7PBS - chains A and F of the 9 polymer chains in the assembly; structure by electron microscopy, 3.30 A resolution.

== Chain A (and F) ==
Protein: Holliday junction ATP-dependent DNA helicase RuvB
From: Streptococcus thermophilus
Notes: EC 3.6.4.12; chain F of this document is another copy of the same molecule, construct and numbering; everything in this record applies to it too
Reference sequence: A0A2U2MES7 (A0A2U2MES7_STRTR); numbering as in UniProt (aligned over 19-333)
Sequence (315 residues; numbered 19 to 333; the number before each row is that of its first residue):
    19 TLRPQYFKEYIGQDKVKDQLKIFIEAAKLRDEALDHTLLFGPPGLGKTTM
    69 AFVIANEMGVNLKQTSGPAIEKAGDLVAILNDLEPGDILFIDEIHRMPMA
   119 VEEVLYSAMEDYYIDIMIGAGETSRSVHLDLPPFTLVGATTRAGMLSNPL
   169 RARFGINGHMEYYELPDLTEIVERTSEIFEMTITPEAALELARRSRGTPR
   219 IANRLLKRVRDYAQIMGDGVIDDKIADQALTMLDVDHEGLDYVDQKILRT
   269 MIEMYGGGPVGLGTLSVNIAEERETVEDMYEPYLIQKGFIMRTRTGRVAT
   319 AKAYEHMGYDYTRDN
Not modelled in the structure: 331-333
Ion coordination: Mg2+: T66 (together with ATP-gamma-S)
Residues lining bound ligands:
  - ATP-gamma-S (AGS; phosphothiophosphoric acid-adenylate ester), molecule 1: L20, R21, P22, Y28, I29, P60, P61, G62, L63, G64, K65, T66, T67, E111, T159, Y181, I189, P217, R218, N221
  - ATP-gamma-S (AGS), molecule 2: E128, P167, R171

== Chain A / chain F interface ==
Residue-residue contacts (37):
  R21(A) - E128(F)  salt bridge
  R21(A) - D129(F)  salt bridge
  Q82(A) - Y131(F)  hydrogen bond
  Q82(A) - D133(F)
  A87(A) - D133(F)
  A87(A) - M135(F)
  A96(A) - S142(F)
  I97(A) - M135(F)  hydrophobic
  H113(A) - E121(F)  salt bridge
  R114(A) - M117(F)
  R114(A) - E121(F)  salt bridge
  R218(A) - E128(F)  salt bridge
  R218(A) - A170(F)
  R218(A) - R171(F)
  R222(A) - A170(F)
  R222(A) - F172(F)
  R222(A) - G173(F)
  R226(A) - F41(F)
  R226(A) - D53(F)  salt bridge
  R226(A) - G173(F)  hydrogen bond (side chain-backbone)
  R226(A) - I174(F)
  R228(A) - R48(F)
  D229(A) - F41(F)
  D229(A) - A44(F)
  D229(A) - R48(F)  salt bridge
  Q232(A) - A44(F)
  Q232(A) - R48(F)  hydrogen bond
  I233(A) - I40(F)
  I233(A) - E43(F)
  I233(A) - A44(F)
  M234(A) - I40(F)  hydrophobic
  T282(A) - R312(F)
  V285(A) - R310(F)
  V285(A) - T311(F)
  V285(A) - R312(F)
  A288(A) - R310(F)
  M297(A) - R169(F)
Interface residues without a listed pair, chain A (29 interface residues in all): T83, P86, D93, E111, K225, Y230, M250, Y260, E290, T293
Interface residues without a listed pair, chain F (32 interface residues in all): Q37, L47, A118, Y124, H146, R160, A161, G162, H177

== Summary ==
29 residues of chain A face 32 of chain F across their interface; the contacts include 3 hydrogen bonds and 7
salt bridges. Polar contacts include R21(A)-E128(F), R21(A)-D129(F) and H113(A)-E121(F). Ligands of chain A:
ATP-gamma-S.
Both chains are Holliday junction ATP-dependent DNA helicase RuvB (Streptococcus thermophilus). Entry 7PBS
(RuvAB branch migration motor complexed to the Holliday junction - RuvB AAA+ state s0+A [t1 dataset]) was
determined by electron microscopy, deposited together with 7PBL, 7PBM, 7PBN, 7PBO, 7PBP, 7PBQ and 3 further
entries.
